Entry 6PUT (electron microscopy, 2.90 A resolution); this record covers chains D and E of the 6 polymer chains in the assembly.

Chain D:
Name: Chimeric Sso7d and HIV-1 integrase
Organism: Saccharolobus solfataricus (strain ATCC 35092 / DSM 1617 / JCM 11322 / P2)
UniProt: chimeric construct of P39476, Q76353: residues -74 to -11 from P39476 (DN7D_SACS2) positions 1-64 (UniProt number = residue number + 75); residues 1-288 from Q76353 positions 1-288 (same numbers)
Chain sequence (383 residues; numbered -94 to 288; the number before each row is that of its first residue; numbers below 1 keep their minus sign (Met-94 is residue -94)):
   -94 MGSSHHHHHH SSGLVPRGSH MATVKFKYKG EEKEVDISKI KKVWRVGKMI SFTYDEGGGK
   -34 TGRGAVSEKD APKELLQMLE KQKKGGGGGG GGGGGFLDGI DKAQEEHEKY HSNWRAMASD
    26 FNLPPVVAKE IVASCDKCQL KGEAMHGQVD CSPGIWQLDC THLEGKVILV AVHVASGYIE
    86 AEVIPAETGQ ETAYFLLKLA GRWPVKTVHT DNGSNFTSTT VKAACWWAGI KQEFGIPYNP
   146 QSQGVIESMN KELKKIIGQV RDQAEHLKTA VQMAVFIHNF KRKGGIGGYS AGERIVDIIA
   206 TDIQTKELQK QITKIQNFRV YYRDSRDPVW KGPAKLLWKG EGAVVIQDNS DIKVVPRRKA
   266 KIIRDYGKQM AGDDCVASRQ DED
Disordered / not traced: -94 to 221, 269-288
Differences from the reference sequence: expression tag (-94 to -75); linker (-10 to 0)
UniProt features mapped onto this chain:
  - modified residue (N6-methyllysine): Lys-70, Lys-68, Lys-14, Lys-12, Lys-11
What the authors report for this chain:
  - catalytic residues: Asp64, Asp116, Glu152

Chain E:
Molecule: viral DNA non-transferred strand
Sequence (27 nucleotides; row label = number of the first residue in the row):
    15 ACTGCTAGAG ATTTTCCCGC CCACGCT
Disordered / not traced: 33-41

Chain D / chain E interface:
Pairs across the interface (11; chain D residue first):
  Leu242(D) - DA15(E)  base contact
  Trp243(D) - DA15(E)  base contact
  Trp243(D) - DC16(E)  base contact
  Gly245(D) - DC16(E)  base contact
  Glu246(D) - DC16(E)  hydrogen bond to the base
  Glu246(D) - DT17(E)  hydrogen bond to the base
  Gly247(D) - DC16(E)  hydrogen bond to the base
  Gly247(D) - DT17(E)  hydrogen bond to the base
  Ala248(D) - DC16(E)  hydrogen bond to the base
  Val250(D) - DA15(E)  base contact
  Arg263(D) - DG18(E)  salt bridge to the phosphate
Also at the interface, not in a pair above, chain D (11 interface residues in all): Ile257, Val259, Pro261

Summary:
The interface between chain D and chain E involves 11 residues on one side and 4 on the other; the contacts
include 5 hydrogen bonds and 1 salt bridge. Among the polar pairs are Glu246(D)-DC16(E), Glu246(D)-DT17(E) and
Gly247(D)-DC16(E). The paper reports catalytic residues Asp64(D), Asp116(D) and Glu152(D).
Chain D is Chimeric Sso7d and HIV-1 integrase (Saccharolobus solfataricus (strain ATCC 35092 / DSM 1617 / JCM
11322 / P2)) and chain E is viral DNA non-transferred strand; the structure, Structure of HIV cleaved synaptic
complex (CSC) intasome bound with calcium, was determined by electron microscopy (same publication as 6PUW,
6PUY, 6PUZ and 6V3K).
